2ZWJ - chain A; structure by X-ray diffraction, 1.81 A resolution.

[Chain A]
Name: Hemoglobin V
Organism: Tokunagayusurika akamusi
UniProt: Q7M422 (Q7M422_9DIPT); residues 1-152 here = UniProt positions 1-152
Sequence (152 residues; row label = number of the first residue in the row):
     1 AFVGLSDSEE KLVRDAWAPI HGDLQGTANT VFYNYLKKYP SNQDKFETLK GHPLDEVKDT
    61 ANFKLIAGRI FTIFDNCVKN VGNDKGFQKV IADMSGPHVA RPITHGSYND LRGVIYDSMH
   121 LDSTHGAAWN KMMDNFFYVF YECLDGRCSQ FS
Disulfides: Cys143-Cys148
Bound ions: heme Fe near His98 (its only coordinating residue here)
Small-molecule neighbours: heme (HEM): Tyr35, Asn42, Lys45, Phe46, Ile66, Arg69, Ile70, Ile73, Phe74, Met94, Pro97, His98, Arg101, Ile103, Ser107, Tyr108, Leu111, Phe136, Phe137

[In short]
Ligands of chain A: heme.
Chain A is Hemoglobin V (Tokunagayusurika akamusi); the structure, Crystal structure of a hemoglobin component
V from Propsilocerus akamusi (pH4.6 coordinates), was determined by X-ray diffraction, deposited together with
3A9M, 3A5A, 3A5B and 3A5G.
